PDB entry 3J9R | electron microscopy, 3.90 A resolution | chains L and R of the 36 polymer chains in the assembly

== Chain L (and R) ==
Name: sheath
From: Pseudomonas aeruginosa
Notes: chain R of this document is another copy of the same molecule, construct and numbering; everything in this record applies to it too
UniProtKB: Q9S574 (Q9S574_PSEAI); numbering as in UniProt (aligned over 1-386)
Sequence (386 residues; each row starts with the number of its first residue):
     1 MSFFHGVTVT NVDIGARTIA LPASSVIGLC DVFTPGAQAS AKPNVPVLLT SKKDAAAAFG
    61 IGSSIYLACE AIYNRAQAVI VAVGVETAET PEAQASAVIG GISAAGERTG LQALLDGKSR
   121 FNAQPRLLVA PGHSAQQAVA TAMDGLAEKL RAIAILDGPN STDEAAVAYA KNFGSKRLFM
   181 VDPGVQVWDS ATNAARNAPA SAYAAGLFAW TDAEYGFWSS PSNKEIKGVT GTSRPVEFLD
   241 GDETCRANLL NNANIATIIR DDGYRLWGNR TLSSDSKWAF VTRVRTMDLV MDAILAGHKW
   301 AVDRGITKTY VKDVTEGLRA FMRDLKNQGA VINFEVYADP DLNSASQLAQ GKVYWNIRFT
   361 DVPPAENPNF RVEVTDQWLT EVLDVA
Unresolved in the structure: 1, 385-386

== Interface between chain L and chain R ==
Residue-residue contacts (82):
  Phe3(L) - Leu21(R)
  Asp13(L) - Tyr215(R)
  Lys118(L) - Asp240(R)
  Lys277(L) - Val374(R)  hydrogen bond (side chain-backbone)
  Lys277(L) - Thr375(R)
  Trp278(L) - Val374(R)  hydrophobic
  Arg283(L) - Thr375(R)
  Met287(L) - Val372(R)
  Met287(L) - Glu373(R)
  Met287(L) - Val374(R)  hydrophobic
  Met291(L) - Val372(R)  hydrophobic
  Asp292(L) - Asp240(R)
  Ile294(L) - Phe370(R)  hydrophobic
  Leu295(L) - Asp240(R)
  His298(L) - Phe370(R)
  Lys299(L) - Arg260(R)
  Trp300(L) - Asn223(R)
  Val302(L) - Asn223(R)
  Val302(L) - Trp267(R)  hydrophobic
  Val302(L) - Ala365(R)
  Asp303(L) - Ser222(R)
  Asp303(L) - Asn223(R)  hydrogen bond (side chain-backbone)
  Asp303(L) - Asn269(R)
  Asp303(L) - Pro364(R)
  Asp303(L) - Ala365(R)  hydrogen bond (backbone-backbone)
  Asp303(L) - Glu366(R)
  Arg304(L) - Tyr215(R)
  Arg304(L) - Pro363(R)
  Arg304(L) - Pro364(R)
  Arg304(L) - Ala365(R)  hydrogen bond (backbone-backbone)
  Gly305(L) - Val362(R)
  Ile306(L) - Val362(R)
  Ile306(L) - Pro363(R)
  Tyr310(L) - Ala365(R)
  Val314(L) - Phe370(R)  hydrophobic
  Ile332(L) - Trp378(R)
  Ile332(L) - Leu379(R)  hydrophobic
  Ile332(L) - Val382(R)  hydrophobic
  Asn333(L) - Trp378(R)
  Asn333(L) - Glu381(R)  hydrogen bond
  Glu335(L) - Trp378(R)
  Leu342(L) - Arg371(R)
  Leu348(L) - Pro363(R)
  Ala349(L) - Phe280(R)
  Ala349(L) - Arg283(R)
  Gln350(L) - Phe280(R)
  Gln350(L) - Glu366(R)
  Gly351(L) - Phe280(R)
  Gly351(L) - Pro364(R)
  Gly351(L) - Ala365(R)
  Gly351(L) - Glu366(R)
  Gly351(L) - Asn367(R)
  Lys352(L) - Asn367(R)
  Val353(L) - Ala365(R)  hydrophobic
  Val353(L) - Asn367(R)
  Val353(L) - Pro368(R)
  Val353(L) - Asn369(R)  hydrogen bond (backbone-backbone)
  Tyr354(L) - Asn369(R)
  Tyr354(L) - Arg371(R)
  Trp355(L) - Pro368(R)  hydrophobic
  Trp355(L) - Asn369(R)
  Trp355(L) - Phe370(R)  hydrophobic
  Trp355(L) - Arg371(R)  hydrogen bond (backbone-backbone)
  Asn356(L) - Arg371(R)
  Ile357(L) - Arg371(R)  hydrogen bond (backbone-backbone)
  Ile357(L) - Val372(R)
  Ile357(L) - Glu373(R)  hydrogen bond (backbone-backbone)
  Arg358(L) - Glu373(R)  salt bridge
  Arg358(L) - Thr375(R)
  Arg358(L) - Gln377(R)
  Arg358(L) - Trp378(R)
  Phe359(L) - Val372(R)  hydrophobic
  Phe359(L) - Glu373(R)
  Phe359(L) - Val374(R)
  Phe359(L) - Thr375(R)  hydrogen bond (backbone-backbone)
  Phe359(L) - Trp378(R)  hydrophobic
  Thr360(L) - Thr375(R)
  Thr360(L) - Asp376(R)
  Thr360(L) - Gln377(R)
  Thr360(L) - Trp378(R)  hydrogen bond (side chain-backbone)
  Asp361(L) - Val374(R)
  Pro363(L) - Leu379(R)  hydrophobic
Also at the interface, not in a pair above, chain L (46 interface residues in all): Thr10, Ala296, Ala301, Thr307, Leu318, Phe334
Also at the interface, not in a pair above, chain R (38 interface residues in all): Ser24, Glu214, Trp218, Ser220, Lys224, Phe238, Gly241, Arg270

== Overview ==
46 residues of chain L and 38 residues of chain R are in contact, with 11 hydrogen bonds and 1 salt bridge.
Among the polar pairs are Arg358(L)-Glu373(R), Lys277(L)-Val374(R) and Asp303(L)-Asn223(R).
Chain L and chain R are both sheath (Pseudomonas aeruginosa); the structure, Atomic structures of a
bactericidal contractile nanotube in its pre- and post-contraction states, was determined by electron
microscopy, deposited together with 3J9Q.
